Entry 2XCF (X-ray diffraction, 2.48 A resolution); this record covers chains A and B of the 4 polymer chains in the assembly.

[Chain A (and B)]
Molecule: NS3 protease
Source organism: Hepatitis C virus
Notes: fragment: protease domain, residues 1-180; chain B of this document is another copy of the same molecule, construct and numbering; everything in this record applies to it too
Reference sequence: C1KHN2 (C1KHN2_9HEPC); residue numbers follow UniProt; this construct covers 1-180
Sequence (198 residues; numbered -9 to 188; the number before each row is that of its first residue; numbers below 1 keep their minus sign (Ala-9 is residue -9)):
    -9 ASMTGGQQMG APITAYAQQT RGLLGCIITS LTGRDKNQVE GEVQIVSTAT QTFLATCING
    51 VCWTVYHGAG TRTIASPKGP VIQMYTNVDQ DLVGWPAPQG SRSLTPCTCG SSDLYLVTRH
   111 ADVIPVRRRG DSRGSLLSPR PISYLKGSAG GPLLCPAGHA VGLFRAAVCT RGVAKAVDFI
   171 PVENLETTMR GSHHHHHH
Disordered / not traced: -9 to 0, 181-188 (chain B: -9 to 27, 181-188)
Differences from the reference sequence: expression tag (-9 to 0, 181-188); conflict Thr40 (Ala in C1KHN2), Leu153 (Ile in C1KHN2); engineered mutation Ala139 (Ser in C1KHN2)
Metal / ion sites: Mg2+ site 1: Thr4 (shared with 2 residues of chain C); Mg2+ site 2: Ala5, Ala111; Zn2+: Cys97, Cys99, Cys145
Small-molecule neighbours: BBQ (cyclopentyl N-[(2S)-1-[(2S,4R)-2-[[(4R)-8-hydroxy-1,6,10-trioxa-5$L4-boraspiro[4.5]decan-4-yl]carbamoyl]-4-isoquinolin-1-yloxy-pyrrolidin-1-yl]-3,3-dimethyl-1-oxo-butan-2-yl]carbamate): Gln41, Thr42, Phe43, His57, Asp79, Asp81, Arg123, Ile132, Leu135, Lys136, Gly137, Ser138, Ala139, Phe154, Arg155, Ala156, Ala157, Val158, Cys159, Asp168

[Interface between chain A and chain B]
Pairs across the interface (19):
  Ala1(A) with Tyr105(B)
  Pro2(A) with Tyr105(B); Val113(B); Cys145(B); Pro146(B)
  Ile3(A) with Pro146(B), hydrogen bond (backbone-backbone); Ala147(B); Gly148(B)
  Tyr105(A) with Cys99(B); Pro146(B); Ala147(B), hydrophobic
  Val113(A) with Ala147(B); His149(B), hydrogen bond (backbone-side chain)
  Pro115(A) with Thr98(B); Cys99(B), hydrophobic; His149(B)
  Leu127(A) with Thr98(B); Cys99(B), hydrophobic
  Ser128(A) with Thr98(B), hydrogen bond
Other interface residues (no listed pair), chain A (9 interface residues in all): Thr4
Other interface residues (no listed pair), chain B (10 interface residues in all): Leu144

[Overview]
Chain A and chain B form an interface of 9 and 10 residues respectively, with 3 hydrogen bonds. Polar pairs
include Val113(A)-His149(B), Ser128(A)-Thr98(B) and Ile3(A)-Pro146(B). Bound to chain A: compound BBQ. The
Mg2+ site 2 is built by Ala5(A) and Ala111(A).
Both chains are NS3 protease (Hepatitis C virus). Entry 2XCF (Crystal structure of HCV NS3 protease with a
boronate inhibitor) was determined by X-ray diffraction together with 2XCN from the same study.
